7QJ3 - chains M and N of the 22 polymer chains in the assembly; structure by electron microscopy, 7.60 A resolution (low resolution: residue-level contacts below are approximate; hydrogen-bond / salt-bridge calls are withheld).

Chain M:
Name: Gamma-tubulin complex component 2
Organism: Homo sapiens
UniProt: Q9BSJ2 (GCP2_HUMAN); numbering as in UniProt (aligned over 1-902)
Amino-acid sequence (902 residues; numbered 1 to 902; the number before each row is that of its first residue):
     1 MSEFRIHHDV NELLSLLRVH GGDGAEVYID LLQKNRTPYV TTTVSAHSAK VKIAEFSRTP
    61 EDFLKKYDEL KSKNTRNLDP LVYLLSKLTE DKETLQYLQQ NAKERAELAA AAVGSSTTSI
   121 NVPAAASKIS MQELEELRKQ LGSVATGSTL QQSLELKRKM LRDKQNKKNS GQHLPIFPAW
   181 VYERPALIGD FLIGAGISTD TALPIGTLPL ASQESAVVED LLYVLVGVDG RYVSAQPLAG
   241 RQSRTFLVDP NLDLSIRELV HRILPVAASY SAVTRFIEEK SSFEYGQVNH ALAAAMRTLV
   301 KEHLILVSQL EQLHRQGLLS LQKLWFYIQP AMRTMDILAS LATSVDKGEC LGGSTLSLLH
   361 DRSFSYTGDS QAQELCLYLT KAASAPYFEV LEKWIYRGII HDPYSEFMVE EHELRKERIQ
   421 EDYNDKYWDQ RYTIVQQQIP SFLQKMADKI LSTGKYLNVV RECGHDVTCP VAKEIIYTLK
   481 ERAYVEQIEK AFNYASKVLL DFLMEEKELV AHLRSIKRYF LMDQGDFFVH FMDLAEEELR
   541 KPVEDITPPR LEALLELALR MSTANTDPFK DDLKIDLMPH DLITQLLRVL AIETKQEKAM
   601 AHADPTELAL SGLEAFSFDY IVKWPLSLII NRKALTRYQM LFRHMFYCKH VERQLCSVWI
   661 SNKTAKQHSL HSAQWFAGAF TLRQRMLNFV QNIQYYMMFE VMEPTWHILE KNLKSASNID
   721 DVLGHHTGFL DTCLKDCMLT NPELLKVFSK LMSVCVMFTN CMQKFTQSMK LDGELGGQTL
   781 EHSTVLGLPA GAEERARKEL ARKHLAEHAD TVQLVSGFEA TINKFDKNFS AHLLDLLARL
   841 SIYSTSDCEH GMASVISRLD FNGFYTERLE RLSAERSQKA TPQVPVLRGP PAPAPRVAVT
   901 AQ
Unresolved in the structure: 1-149, 192-200, 587-606, 664-673, 772-813, 845-850, 873-902
Swiss-Prot annotation at these positions:
  - modified residue: Tyr83 (Phosphotyrosine)
  - natural variant: Arg297 (R297C: In CDCBM15; uncertain significance), Arg333 (R333C: In CDCBM15; uncertain significance), Ala615 (A615P: In CDCBM15; uncertain significance)

Chain N:
Name: Gamma-tubulin complex component 3
Organism: Homo sapiens
UniProt: Q96CW5 (GCP3_HUMAN); residue numbers follow UniProt; this construct covers 1-907
Amino-acid sequence (907 residues; each row starts with the number of its first residue):
     1 MATPDQKSPN VLLQNLCCRI LGRSEADVAQ QFQYAVRVIG SNFAPTVERD EFLVAEKIKK
    61 ELIRQRREAD AALFSELHRK LHSQGVLKNK WSILYLLLSL SEDPRRQPSK VSSYATLFAQ
   121 ALPRDAHSTP YYYARPQTLP LSYQDRSAQS AQSSGSVGSS GISSIGLCAL SGPAPAPQSL
   181 LPGQSNQAPG VGDCLRQQLG SRLAWTLTAN QPSSQATTSK GVPSAVSRNM TRSRREGDTG
   241 GTMEITEAAL VRDILYVFQG IDGKNIKMNN TENCYKVEGK ANLSRSLRDT AVRLSELGWL
   301 HNKIRRYTDQ RSLDRSFGLV GQSFCAALHQ ELREYYRLLS VLHSQLQLED DQGVNLGLES
   361 SLTLRRLLVW TYDPKIRLKT LAALVDHCQG RKGGELASAV HAYTKTGDPY MRSLVQHILS
   421 LVSHPVLSFL YRWIYDGELE DTYHEFFVAS DPTVKTDRLW HDKYTLRKSM IPSFMTMDQS
   481 RKVLLIGKSI NFLHQVCHDQ TPTTKMIAVT KSAESPQDAA DLFTDLENAF QGKIDAAYFE
   541 TSKYLLDVLN KKYSLLDHMQ AMRRYLLLGQ GDFIRHLMDL LKPELVRPAT TLYQHNLTGI
   601 LETAVRATNA QFDSPEILRR LDVRLLEVSP GDTGWDVFSL DYHVDGPIAT VFTRECMSHY
   661 LRVFNFLWRA KRMEYILTDI RKGHMCNAKL LRNMPEFSGV LHQCHILASE MVHFIHQMQY
   721 YITFEVLECS WDELWNKVQQ AQDLDHIIAA HEVFLDTIIS RCLLDSDSRA LLNQLRAVFD
   781 QIIELQNAQD AIYRAALEEL QRRLQFEEKK KQREIEGQWG VTAAEEEEEN KRIGEFKESI
   841 PKMCSQLRIL THFYQGIVQQ FLVLLTTSSD ESLRFLSFRL DFNEHYKARE PRLRVSLGTR
   901 GRRSSHT
Unresolved in the structure: 1-244, 279-284, 348-360, 506-523, 812-826, 891-907
Swiss-Prot annotation at these positions:
  - modified residue: Ala2 (N-acetylalanine), Ser113 (Phosphoserine)

Chain M / chain N interface:
Residue-residue contacts (43):
  His173(M) - His387(N)
  Pro175(M) - Tyr403(N)
  Phe177(M) - Lys379(N)
  Pro178(M) - Ala383(N)
  Trp180(M) - Trp299(N)
  Trp180(M) - Leu300(N)
  Glu183(M) - Glu272(N)
  Arg184(M) - Glu272(N)
  Arg184(M) - Asn273(N)
  Arg184(M) - Cys274(N)
  Arg184(M) - Glu296(N)
  Ala186(M) - Val292(N)
  Ala186(M) - Arg293(N)
  Ala186(M) - Glu296(N)
  Leu187(M) - Arg293(N)
  Ile188(M) - Arg293(N)
  Gly189(M) - Arg293(N)
  Leu222(M) - Arg365(N)
  Tyr223(M) - Arg365(N)
  Val228(M) - Ser286(N)
  Val228(M) - Asp289(N)
  Val228(M) - Thr290(N)
  Asp229(M) - Ser286(N)
  Gly230(M) - Arg285(N)
  Gly230(M) - Ser286(N)
  Ser234(M) - Arg285(N)
  Glu278(M) - Lys375(N)
  Phe283(M) - Thr406(N)
  Phe283(M) - Met411(N)
  Gln287(M) - Lys405(N)
  Gln287(M) - Gly407(N)
  His290(M) - Asp408(N)
  Ala291(M) - Gly407(N)
  Ala294(M) - Asp408(N)
  Arg297(M) - Tyr372(N)
  Arg297(M) - Asp373(N)
  Lys301(M) - Tyr372(N)
  Lys301(M) - Asp373(N)
  Leu304(M) - Val369(N)
  Val307(M) - Arg365(N)
  Pro386(M) - Gly407(N)
  Pro403(M) - Lys405(N)
  Tyr404(M) - Lys405(N)
Also at the interface, not in a pair above, chain M (40 interface residues in all): Lys168, Ile176, Val181, Val226, Arg231, Val233, Val300, Ser308, Glu311, Glu389
Also at the interface, not in a pair above, chain N (34 interface residues in all): Thr363, Leu368, Ile376, Ala382, Asp386, Arg391, Ala402, Arg412

In short:
Chain M and chain N form an interface of 40 and 34 residues respectively.
Chain M is Gamma-tubulin complex component 2 and chain N is Gamma-tubulin complex component 3, both from Homo
sapiens; the structure, Structure of recombinant human gamma-Tubulin Ring Complex 8-spoked assembly
intermediate (spokes 7-14), was determined by electron microscopy, deposited together with 7QJ0, 7QJ1, 7QJ2,
7QJ4, 7QJD and 7QJE.
